7V6Q - chains B and C of the 4 polymer chains in the assembly; structure by X-ray diffraction, 3.00 A resolution.

[Chain B]
Protein: Histone H3.1
Source organism: Homo sapiens
UniProtKB: P68431 (H31_HUMAN); residues 0-135 here correspond to UniProt positions 1-136 (UniProt number = residue number + 1)
Amino-acid sequence (136 residues; row label = number of the first residue in the row; numbering starts at 0):
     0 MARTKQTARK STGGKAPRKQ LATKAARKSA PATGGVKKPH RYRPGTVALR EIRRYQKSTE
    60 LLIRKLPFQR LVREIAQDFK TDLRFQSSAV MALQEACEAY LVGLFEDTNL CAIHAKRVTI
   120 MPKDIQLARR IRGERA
Unresolved in the structure: 0-39
Swiss-Prot annotation at these positions:
  - modified residue: R2 (Asymmetric dimethylarginine), T3 (Phosphothreonine), K4 (Allysine), Q5 (5-glutamyl dopamine), T6 (Phosphothreonine), R8 (Citrulline), K9 (N6,N6,N6-trimethyllysine), S10 (ADP-ribosylserine), T11 (Phosphothreonine), K14 (N6-(2-hydroxyisobutyryl)lysine), R17 (Asymmetric dimethylarginine), K18 (N6-(2-hydroxyisobutyryl)lysine), K23 (N6-(2-hydroxyisobutyryl)lysine), R26 (Citrulline), K27 (N6,N6,N6-trimethyllysine), S28 (ADP-ribosylserine), K36 (N6,N6,N6-trimethyllysine), K37 (N6-methyllysine), Y41 (Phosphotyrosine), K56 (N6,N6,N6-trimethyllysine) and 8 more in UniProt
  - lipidation: K18 (N6-decanoyllysine)
What the authors report for this chain:
  - mutagenesis - I51A, R52A: unchanged binding to Isoform 2 of Nuclear autoantigenic sperm protein
  - conformationally variable residues: R40 to S57
  - mutagenesis - I51A/R52A: decreased binding to Isoform 2 of Nuclear autoantigenic sperm protein

[Chain C]
Protein: Histone H4
Source organism: Homo sapiens
UniProtKB: P62805 (H4_HUMAN); residues 2-102 here correspond to UniProt positions 3-103 (UniProt number = residue number + 1)
Amino-acid sequence (102 residues; each row starts with the number of its first residue):
     1 MGRGKGGKGL GKGGAKRHRK VLRDNIQGIT KPAIRRLARR GGVKRISGLI YEETRGVLKV
    61 FLENVIRDAV TYTEHAKRKT VTAMDVVYAL KRQGRTLYGF GG
Unresolved in the structure: 1-22
Sequence notes: initiating methionine (1)
Swiss-Prot annotation at these positions:
  - DNA-binding region: K16 to K20
  - modified residue: R3 (Asymmetric dimethylarginine), K5 (N6-(2-hydroxyisobutyryl)lysine), K8 (N6-(2-hydroxyisobutyryl)lysine), K12 (N6-(2-hydroxyisobutyryl)lysine), K16 (N6-(2-hydroxyisobutyryl)lysine), K20 (N6,N6,N6-trimethyllysine), K31 (N6-(2-hydroxyisobutyryl)lysine), K44 (N6-(2-hydroxyisobutyryl)lysine), S47 (Phosphoserine), Y51 (Phosphotyrosine), K59 (N6-(2-hydroxyisobutyryl)lysine), K77 (N6-(2-hydroxyisobutyryl)lysine), K79 (N6-(2-hydroxyisobutyryl)lysine), T80 (Phosphothreonine), Y88 (Phosphotyrosine), K91 (N6-(2-hydroxyisobutyryl)lysine)
  - cross-link (Glycyl lysine isopeptide (Lys-Gly)): K12 (interchain with G-Cter in SUMO2), K20 (interchain with G-Cter in SUMO2), K31 (interchain with G-Cter in SUMO2), K59 (interchain with G-Cter in SUMO2), K79 (interchain with G-Cter in SUMO2), K91 (interchain with G-Cter in SUMO2)
What the authors report for this chain:
  - mutagenesis - R95DEL/T96DEL/L97DEL/Y98DEL/G99DEL/F100DEL/G101DEL/G102DEL: unchanged binding to Isoform 2 of Nuclear autoantigenic sperm protein

[How chain B and chain C interact]
Pairs across the interface (90; chain B residue first):
  L48(B) - R39(C)  hydrogen bond (backbone-side chain)
  R49(B) - R39(C)  hydrogen bond (backbone-side chain)
  R49(B) - K44(C)
  E50(B) - K44(C)  salt bridge
  I51(B) - R39(C)  hydrogen bond (backbone-side chain)
  I51(B) - G42(C)
  R52(B) - R39(C)
  R52(B) - R40(C)
  R52(B) - G42(C)
  R53(B) - R39(C)  hydrogen bond (backbone-backbone)
  R53(B) - R40(C)
  Q55(B) - R40(C)
  L61(B) - A33(C)
  L61(B) - R36(C)  hydrogen bond (backbone-side chain)
  L61(B) - L37(C)  hydrophobic
  L61(B) - R40(C)
  I62(B) - G28(C)
  I62(B) - I29(C)  hydrophobic
  P66(B) - Q27(C)
  P66(B) - G28(C)
  F67(B) - G28(C)  hydrogen bond (backbone-backbone)
  F67(B) - L62(C)  hydrophobic
  L70(B) - I26(C)
  L70(B) - G28(C)
  L70(B) - L62(C)  hydrophobic
  V71(B) - I66(C)  hydrophobic
  I74(B) - L62(C)  hydrophobic
  I74(B) - I66(C)  hydrophobic
  F78(B) - E63(C)
  F78(B) - I66(C)  hydrophobic
  F78(B) - R67(C)
  T80(B) - E74(C)
  L82(B) - V70(C)  hydrophobic
  L82(B) - K79(C)
  R83(B) - K79(C)
  R83(B) - T80(C)
  R83(B) - V81(C)  hydrogen bond (backbone-backbone)
  F84(B) - V81(C)  hydrophobic
  Q85(B) - V81(C)
  Q85(B) - T82(C)
  S87(B) - A83(C)
  A88(B) - V81(C)
  A88(B) - T82(C)
  A88(B) - A83(C)
  A88(B) - V86(C)  hydrophobic
  A91(B) - V86(C)  hydrophobic
  L92(B) - V65(C)  hydrophobic
  L92(B) - V86(C)  hydrophobic
  A95(B) - L90(C)  hydrophobic
  C96(B) - L58(C)  hydrophobic
  C96(B) - F61(C)  hydrophobic
  C96(B) - L62(C)  hydrophobic
  E97(B) - L37(C)
  E97(B) - R40(C)  salt bridge
  Y99(B) - F61(C)  hydrophobic
  L100(B) - I29(C)  hydrophobic
  L100(B) - L37(C)  hydrophobic
  L100(B) - L58(C)  hydrophobic
  V101(B) - R40(C)
  V101(B) - G41(C)
  F104(B) - L37(C)
  F104(B) - A38(C)
  F104(B) - G41(C)
  F104(B) - V43(C)
  F104(B) - T54(C)
  E105(B) - G41(C)
  E105(B) - Y98(C)  hydrogen bond
  N108(B) - G42(C)
  N108(B) - V43(C)
  V117(B) - R45(C)
  T118(B) - R45(C)
  T118(B) - I46(C)
  T118(B) - S47(C)
  I119(B) - V43(C)  hydrophobic
  I119(B) - R45(C)  hydrogen bond (backbone-backbone)
  I119(B) - I46(C)  hydrophobic
  I119(B) - S47(C)  hydrogen bond (backbone-backbone)
  I119(B) - I50(C)  hydrophobic
  M120(B) - S47(C)
  M120(B) - I50(C)
  P121(B) - L49(C)  hydrophobic
  P121(B) - I50(C)
  P121(B) - E53(C)
  I124(B) - I50(C)  hydrophobic
  I124(B) - E53(C)
  I124(B) - T54(C)
  Q125(B) - E53(C)  hydrogen bond
  R128(B) - V57(C)
  R131(B) - T96(C)  hydrogen bond (backbone-side chain)
  R131(B) - Y98(C)  hydrogen bond
Other interface residues (no listed pair), chain B (49 interface residues in all): R63, R69, E73, A75, G102, L103, D106
Other interface residues (no listed pair), chain C (45 interface residues in all): T30, I34, K59, V60, T73

[Overview]
Chain B and chain C form an interface of 49 and 45 residues respectively, with 13 hydrogen bonds and 2 salt
bridges. Polar contacts include E50(B)-K44(C), E97(B)-R40(C) and L48(B)-R39(C). The paper reports that
I51A/R52A of chain B reduce binding to Isoform 2 of Nuclear autoantigenic sperm protein; conformational
variability at R40(B); 4 substitutions were tested in all.
Chain B is Histone H3.1 and chain C is Histone H4, both from Homo sapiens; the structure, Crystal structure of
sNASP-ASF1A-H3.1-H4 complex, was determined by X-ray diffraction.
